Entry 8J62 (electron microscopy, 2.50 A resolution); this record covers chains A and G of the 12 polymer chains in the assembly.

[Chain A]
Name: APOBEC3G
Organism: Homo sapiens
Chain sequence (371 residues; each row starts with the number of its first residue; numbers below 1 keep their minus sign (Gly-3 is residue -3)):
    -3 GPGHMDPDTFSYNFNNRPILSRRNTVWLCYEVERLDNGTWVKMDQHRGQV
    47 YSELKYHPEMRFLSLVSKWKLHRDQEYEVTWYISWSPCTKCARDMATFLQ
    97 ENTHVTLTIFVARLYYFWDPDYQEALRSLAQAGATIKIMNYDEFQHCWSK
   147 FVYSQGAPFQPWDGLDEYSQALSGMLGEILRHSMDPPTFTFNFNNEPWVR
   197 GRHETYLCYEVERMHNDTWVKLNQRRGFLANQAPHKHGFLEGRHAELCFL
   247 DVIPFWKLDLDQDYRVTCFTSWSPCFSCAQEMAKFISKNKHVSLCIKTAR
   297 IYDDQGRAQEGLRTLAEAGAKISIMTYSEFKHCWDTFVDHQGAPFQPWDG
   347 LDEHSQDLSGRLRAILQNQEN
Disordered / not traced: -3 to -2, 179-367
Bound ions: Zn2+: His53, Cys84, Cys87

[Chain G]
Name: Viral infectivity factor
Organism: Human immunodeficiency virus 1
Chain sequence (150 residues; numbered -11 to 176; 38 numbers in that range are skipped by the numbering (no residue carries them; nothing is unmodelled there); the number before each row is that of its first residue; numbers below 1 keep their minus sign (Met-11 is residue -11)):
   -11 MGHHHHHHSQDPMENRWQVMIVWQVDRMRINTWKRLVKHHMYISRKAKDW
    39 FYRHHYESTNPKISSEVHIPLGDAKLVITTYWGLHTGERDWHLGQGVSIE
    89 WRKKRYSTQVDPDLADQLIHLHYF
   151 DEASEGSQIKPPLPSVRKLTEDRWNK
Disordered / not traced: -11 to 2, 151-159

[Interface between chain A and chain G]
Pairs across the interface - 12 pairs, chain A then chain G:
  Arg30(A) with Asp78(G), salt bridge
  Met39(A) with Asp78(G)
  Gln41(A) with Trp79(G)
  His42(A) with Asp78(G); Trp79(G)
  Lys64(A) with Leu81(G)
  Trp65(A) with Asp78(G); Trp79(G); Leu81(G)
  Lys66(A) with Thr74(G); Leu81(G)
  His68(A) with Glu76(G), hydrogen bond (side chain-backbone)
Interface residues without a listed pair, chain G (8 interface residues in all): Gly75, Arg77, Trp174

[In short]
Chain A and chain G each contribute 8 residues to their interface, with 1 hydrogen bond and 1 salt bridge.
Polar pairs include Arg30(A)-Asp78(G) and His68(A)-Glu76(G). The Zn2+ site is built by His53(A), Cys84(A) and
Cys87(A).
Here chain A is APOBEC3G (Homo sapiens) and chain G is Viral infectivity factor (Human immunodeficiency virus
1). Entry 8J62 (Cryo-EM structure of APOBEC3G-Vif complex) was determined by electron microscopy (same
publication as 8H0I).
